3AIA - chains A and B; structure by X-ray diffraction, 1.40 A resolution.

[Chain A (and B)]
Name: UPF0217 protein MJ1640
From: Methanocaldococcus jannaschii
Notes: chain B of this document is another copy of the same molecule, construct and numbering; everything in this record applies to it too
UniProt: Q59034 (Y1640_METJA); residues 1-205 here = UniProt positions 1-205
Chain sequence (211 residues; each row starts with the number of its first residue):
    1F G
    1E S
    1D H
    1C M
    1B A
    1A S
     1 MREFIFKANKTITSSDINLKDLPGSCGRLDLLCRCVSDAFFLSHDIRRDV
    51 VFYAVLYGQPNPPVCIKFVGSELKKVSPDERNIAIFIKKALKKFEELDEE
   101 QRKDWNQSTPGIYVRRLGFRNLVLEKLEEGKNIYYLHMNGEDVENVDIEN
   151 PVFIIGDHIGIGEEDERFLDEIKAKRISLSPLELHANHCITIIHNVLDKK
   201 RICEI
Unresolved in the structure: 1F, 1E, 1D, 1C, 1B, 1A, 201-205
Construct notes: expression tag (1A-1F)
Ligand contacts: S-adenosylmethionine (SAM): Leu136, His137, Met138, Ile154, Ile155, Gly156, Asp157, His158, Gly160, Ile177, Ser178, Leu179, Ser180, Leu182, Glu183, Leu184, His185, Ala186, Cys189
Curated features (UniProtKB/Swiss-Prot):
  - binding site (S-adenosyl-L-methionine): Leu136, Gly156, Leu179 to Leu184, Cys189

[Interface between chain A and chain B]
Contacting residue pairs (56; chain A residue first):
  Lys20(A) with Arg81(B)
  Pro23(A) with Asp79(B)
  Asp30(A) with Asp79(B)
  Arg34(A) with Pro78(B); Asp79(B)
  Asp38(A) with Asn187(B); His188(B), salt bridge
  Phe41(A) with His185(B); His188(B)
  Leu42(A) with Glu183(B); His185(B), hydrogen bond (backbone-side chain)
  Ser43(A) with His158(B), hydrogen bond; Glu183(B), hydrogen bond (backbone-backbone); Leu184(B)
  His44(A) with His158(B); Glu183(B), salt bridge
  Arg47(A) with Leu182(B)
  Pro78(A) with Arg34(B)
  Asp79(A) with Pro23(B); Asp30(B); Arg34(B); Glu80(B)
  Glu80(A) with Asp79(B); Glu80(B), hydrogen bond (side chain-backbone)
  Arg81(A) with Lys20(B)
  Glu144(A) with Glu144(B); Lys199(B), salt bridge
  His158(A) with Ser43(B); His44(B)
  Leu179(A) with Asn195(B)
  Ser180(A) with Asn195(B)
  Pro181(A) with Asp198(B); Lys199(B)
  Leu182(A) with Arg47(B); Asp198(B)
  Glu183(A) with Leu42(B); Ser43(B), hydrogen bond; His44(B), salt bridge
  Leu184(A) with Leu42(B), hydrophobic
  His185(A) with Phe41(B); Leu42(B), hydrogen bond (side chain-backbone); Ser43(B)
  Asn187(A) with Asp38(B)
  His188(A) with Asp38(B), salt bridge; Phe41(B); Thr191(B)
  Thr191(A) with His188(B)
  Ile192(A) with Thr191(B); Asn195(B)
  Asn195(A) with Leu179(B); Ser180(B); Ile192(B)
  Asp198(A) with Pro181(B); Leu182(B)
  Lys199(A) with Asp142(B), salt bridge; Leu179(B)
Other interface residues (no listed pair), chain A (33 interface residues in all): Leu19, Arg28, Ser37
Other interface residues (no listed pair), chain B (33 interface residues in all): Leu19, Arg28

[Summary]
Chain A and chain B each contribute 33 residues to their interface; the contacts include 6 hydrogen bonds and
6 salt bridges. Polar pairs include Asp38(A)-His188(B), His44(A)-Glu183(B) and Glu144(A)-Lys199(B). Chain A
binds S-adenosylmethionine. Curated annotation (UniProt) lists 9 S-adenosyl-L-methionine-binding residues on
chain A.
Both chains are UPF0217 protein MJ1640 (Methanocaldococcus jannaschii). Entry 3AIA (Crystal structure of
DUF358 reveals a putative SPOUT-class methltransferase) was determined by X-ray diffraction.
